PDB entry 1OMW | X-ray diffraction, 2.50 A resolution | chains B and G of the 3 polymer chains in the assembly

[Chain B]
Protein: Guanine nucleotide-binding protein G(I)/G(S)/G(T) beta subunit 1
Source organism: Bos taurus
UniProtKB: P62871 (GBB1_BOVIN); residues 1-340 here = UniProt positions 1-340
Chain sequence (340 residues; each row starts with the number of its first residue):
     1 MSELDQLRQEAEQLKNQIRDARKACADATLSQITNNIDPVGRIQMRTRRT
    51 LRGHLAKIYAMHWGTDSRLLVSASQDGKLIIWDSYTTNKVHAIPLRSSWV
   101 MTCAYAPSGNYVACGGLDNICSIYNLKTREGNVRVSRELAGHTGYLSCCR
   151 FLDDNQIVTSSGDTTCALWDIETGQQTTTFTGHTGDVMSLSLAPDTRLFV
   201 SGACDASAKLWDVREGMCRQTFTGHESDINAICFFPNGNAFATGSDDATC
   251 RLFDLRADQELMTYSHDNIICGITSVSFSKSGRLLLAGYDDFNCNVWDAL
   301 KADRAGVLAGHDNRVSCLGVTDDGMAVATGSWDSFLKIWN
Unresolved in the structure: 1
Swiss-Prot annotation at these positions:
  - modified residue: Ser2 (N-acetylserine), His266 (Phosphohistidine)

[Chain G]
Protein: Guanine nucleotide-binding protein G(I)/G(S)/G(O) gamma-2 subunit
Source organism: Bos taurus
UniProtKB: P63212 (GBG2_BOVIN); residues 1-68 here correspond to UniProt positions 0-67 (UniProt number = residue number - 1)
Chain sequence (74 residues; numbered -5 to 68; the number before each row is that of its first residue; numbers below 1 keep their minus sign (His-5 is residue -5)):
    -5 HHHHHHMASNNTASIAQARKLVEQLKMEANIDRIKVSKAAADLMAYCEAH
    45 AKEDPLLTPVPASENPFREKKFFC
Unresolved in the structure: -5 to 7
Sequence notes: expression tag (-5 to 0); modified residue (68)
Modified / non-standard residues: Cys68 (o-methylcysteine; CMT)

[Interface between chain B and chain G]
Residue-residue contacts - 73 pairs, chain B then chain G:
  Glu3(B) - Arg13(G)
  Leu4(B) - Ser8(G)
  Leu4(B) - Ile9(G)  hydrophobic
  Leu7(B) - Val16(G)  hydrophobic
  Glu10(B) - Val16(G)
  Ala11(B) - Leu15(G)  hydrophobic
  Gln17(B) - Ala23(G)
  Ile18(B) - Ala23(G)  hydrophobic
  Ala21(B) - Arg27(G)
  Arg22(B) - Arg27(G)
  Cys25(B) - Arg27(G)
  Cys25(B) - Ile28(G)  hydrogen bond (side chain-backbone)
  Cys25(B) - Lys29(G)
  Cys25(B) - Val30(G)  hydrogen bond (backbone-backbone)
  Ala26(B) - Val30(G)  hydrophobic
  Asp27(B) - Lys29(G)
  Asp27(B) - Val30(G)  hydrogen bond (side chain-backbone)
  Asp27(B) - Ser31(G)  hydrogen bond
  Ala28(B) - Val30(G)
  Leu30(B) - Ala34(G)  hydrophobic
  Ile33(B) - Ser31(G)
  Ile33(B) - Ala34(G)  hydrophobic
  Ile33(B) - Met38(G)
  Val40(B) - Leu51(G)  hydrophobic
  Ile43(B) - Leu50(G)
  Met45(B) - Leu50(G)  hydrophobic
  Arg48(B) - Phe61(G)
  Arg48(B) - Arg62(G)
  Arg49(B) - Pro60(G)  hydrogen bond (side chain-backbone)
  Arg49(B) - Phe61(G)
  Ser84(B) - Phe61(G)
  Tyr85(B) - Pro60(G)
  Tyr85(B) - Phe61(G)  hydrophobic
  Tyr85(B) - Phe67(G)  hydrophobic
  Cys218(B) - Gln18(G)
  Arg219(B) - Glu22(G)
  Thr221(B) - Glu22(G)  hydrogen bond
  Phe235(B) - Tyr40(G)  hydrophobic
  Phe235(B) - Cys41(G)  hydrophobic
  Pro236(B) - Tyr40(G)
  Asn237(B) - Tyr40(G)
  Asp254(B) - Ala33(G)
  Asp254(B) - Leu37(G)
  Arg256(B) - Arg27(G)
  Arg256(B) - Ile28(G)  hydrogen bond (backbone-backbone)
  Arg256(B) - Asp36(G)  salt bridge
  Ala257(B) - Ile28(G)
  Ala257(B) - Ala33(G)  hydrophobic
  Asp258(B) - Ile25(G)
  Asp258(B) - Arg27(G)  salt bridge
  Gln259(B) - Val30(G)
  Leu261(B) - Val30(G)  hydrophobic
  Ser279(B) - Asp48(G)  hydrogen bond
  Lys280(B) - Asp48(G)  hydrogen bond (backbone-side chain)
  Ser281(B) - Tyr40(G)
  Ser281(B) - Cys41(G)
  Ser281(B) - His44(G)
  Ser281(B) - Asp48(G)  hydrogen bond
  Ser281(B) - Leu51(G)
  Gly282(B) - Cys41(G)
  Arg283(B) - Cys41(G)
  Arg283(B) - Leu51(G)
  Leu284(B) - Leu51(G)  hydrophobic
  Asp323(B) - Pro49(G)
  Gly324(B) - Pro49(G)
  Gly324(B) - Leu50(G)
  Met325(B) - Glu58(G)
  Ala326(B) - Phe61(G)  hydrophobic
  Val327(B) - Leu50(G)  hydrophobic
  Ile338(B) - Phe61(G)  hydrophobic
  Asn340(B) - Asn59(G)  hydrogen bond
  Asn340(B) - Phe61(G)
  Asn340(B) - Arg62(G)  hydrogen bond (backbone-side chain)
Other interface residues (no listed pair), chain B (56 interface residues in all): Leu14, Thr29, Thr34, Ile37, Arg68, Gln220, Ala240, Leu252, Leu300
Other interface residues (no listed pair), chain G (39 interface residues in all): Ala12, Leu19, Asp26, Ala35, Ala45, Val54, Cys68

[In short]
56 residues of chain B face 39 of chain G across their interface, with 12 hydrogen bonds and 2 salt bridges.
Polar contacts include Arg256(B)-Asp36(G), Asp258(B)-Arg27(G) and Cys25(B)-Ile28(G).
Here chain B is Guanine nucleotide-binding protein G(I)/G(S)/G(T) beta subunit 1 and chain G is Guanine
nucleotide-binding protein G(I)/G(S)/G(O) gamma-2 subunit, both from Bos taurus. Entry 1OMW (Crystal Structure
of the complex between G Protein-Coupled Receptor Kinase 2 and Heterotrimeric G Protein beta ...) was
determined by X-ray diffraction.
